Entry 7QO7 (electron microscopy, 3.02 A resolution); this record covers chains A and B of the 3 polymer chains in the assembly.

# Chain A (and B)
Molecule: Surface glycoprotein, Fibritin, SARS-CoV-2 S Omicron Spike B.1.1.529
Organism: Severe acute respiratory syndrome coronavirus 2
Notes: chain B of this document is another copy of the same molecule, construct and numbering; everything in this record applies to it too
Reference sequence: chimeric construct of A0A8A4XEV3, A0A2Z5WJZ7: residues 1-1205 from A0A8A4XEV3 (A0A8A4XEV3_SARS2) positions 1-1205 (same numbers); residues 1208-1234 from A0A2Z5WJZ7 positions 456-482 (UniProt number = residue number - 752)
Chain sequence (1285 residues; each row starts with the number of its first residue):
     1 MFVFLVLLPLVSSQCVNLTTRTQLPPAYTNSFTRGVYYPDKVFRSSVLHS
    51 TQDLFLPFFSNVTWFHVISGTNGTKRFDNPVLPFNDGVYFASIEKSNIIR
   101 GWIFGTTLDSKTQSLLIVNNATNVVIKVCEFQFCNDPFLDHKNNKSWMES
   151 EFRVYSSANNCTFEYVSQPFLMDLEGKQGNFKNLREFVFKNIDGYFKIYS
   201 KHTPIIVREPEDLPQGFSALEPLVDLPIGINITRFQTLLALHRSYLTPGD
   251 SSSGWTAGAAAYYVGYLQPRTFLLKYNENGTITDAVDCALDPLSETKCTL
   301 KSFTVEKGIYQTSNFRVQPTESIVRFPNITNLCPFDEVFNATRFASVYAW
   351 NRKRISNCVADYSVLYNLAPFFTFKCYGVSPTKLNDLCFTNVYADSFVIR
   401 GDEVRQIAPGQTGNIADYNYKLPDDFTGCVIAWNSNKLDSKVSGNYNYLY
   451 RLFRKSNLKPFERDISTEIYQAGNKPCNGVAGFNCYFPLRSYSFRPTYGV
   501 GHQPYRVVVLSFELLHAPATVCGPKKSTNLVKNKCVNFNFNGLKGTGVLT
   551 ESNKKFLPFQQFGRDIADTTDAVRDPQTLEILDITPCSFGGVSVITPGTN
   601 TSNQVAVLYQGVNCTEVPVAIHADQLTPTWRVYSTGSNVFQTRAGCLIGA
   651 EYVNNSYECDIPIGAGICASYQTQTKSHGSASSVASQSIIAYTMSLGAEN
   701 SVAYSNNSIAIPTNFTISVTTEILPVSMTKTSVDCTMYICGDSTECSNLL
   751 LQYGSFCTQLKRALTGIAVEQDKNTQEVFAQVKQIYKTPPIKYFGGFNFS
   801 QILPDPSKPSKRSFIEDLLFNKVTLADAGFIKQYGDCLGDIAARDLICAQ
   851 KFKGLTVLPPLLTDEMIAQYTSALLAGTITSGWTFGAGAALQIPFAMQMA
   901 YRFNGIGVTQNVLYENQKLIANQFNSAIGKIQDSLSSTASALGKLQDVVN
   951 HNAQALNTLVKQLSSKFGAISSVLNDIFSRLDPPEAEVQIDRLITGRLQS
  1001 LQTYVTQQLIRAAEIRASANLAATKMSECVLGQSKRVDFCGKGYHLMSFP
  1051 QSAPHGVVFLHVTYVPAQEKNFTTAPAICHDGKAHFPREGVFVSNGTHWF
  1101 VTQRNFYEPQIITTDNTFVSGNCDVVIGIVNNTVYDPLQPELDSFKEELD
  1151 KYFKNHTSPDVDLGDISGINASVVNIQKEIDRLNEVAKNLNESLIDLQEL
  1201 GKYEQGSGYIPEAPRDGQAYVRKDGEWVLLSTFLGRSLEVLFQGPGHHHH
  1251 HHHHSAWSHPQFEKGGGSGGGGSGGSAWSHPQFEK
Not modelled in the structure: 1-18, 147, 246-252, 442-443, 674-685, 840-842, 1145-1285 (chain B: 1-18, 147, 246-252, 674-685, 838-847, 1145-1285)
Differences from the reference sequence: conflict Val-67 (Ala in A0A8A4XEV3), Ile-93 (Thr95 in A0A8A4XEV3), Arg-208 (Asn in A0A8A4XEV3), 33 further conflict positions vs the reference (A0A8A4XEV3) not listed; insertion (206-207); linker (1206-1207)
Disulfides: Cys-129/Cys-161, Cys-288/Cys-298, Cys-333/Cys-358, Cys-376/Cys-429, Cys-388/Cys-522, Cys-477/Cys-485, Cys-535/Cys-587, Cys-614/Cys-646, Cys-659/Cys-668, Cys-735/Cys-757, Cys-740/Cys-746, Cys-837/Cys-848, Cys-1029/Cys-1040, Cys-1079/Cys-1123
Covalent attachments: N-acetylglucosamine (NAG) linked to Asn-61, Asn-120, Asn-135, Asn-159, Asn-231, Asn-279, Asn-328, Asn-613, Asn-654, Asn-706, Asn-714, Asn-798, Asn-1071, Asn-1095, Asn-1131

# How chain A and chain B interact
Contacting residue pairs (123; chain A residue first):
  Lys-41(A) / Phe-559(B)
  Lys-41(A) / Gln-560(B)
  Lys-41(A) / Gln-561(B)
  Val-42(A) / Phe-562(B)
  Val-42(A) / Arg-564(B)
  Phe-43(A) / Lys-555(B)
  Phe-43(A) / Phe-556(B)  hydrophobic
  Phe-43(A) / Gln-560(B)
  Phe-43(A) / Phe-562(B)  hydrogen bond (backbone-backbone)
  Phe-43(A) / Gly-563(B)
  Phe-43(A) / Arg-564(B)  hydrogen bond (backbone-backbone)
  Tyr-195(A) / Asn-391(B)  hydrogen bond
  Glu-221(A) / Phe-559(B)
  Pro-227(A) / Arg-354(B)
  Pro-227(A) / Tyr-393(B)  hydrogen bond (backbone-side chain)
  Tyr-366(A) / Tyr-418(B)  hydrogen bond
  Tyr-366(A) / Leu-452(B)
  Tyr-366(A) / Phe-453(B)
  Lys-375(A) / Thr-412(B)
  Pro-381(A) / Thr-412(B)
  Asp-424(A) / Pro-984(B)
  Gly-499(A) / Val-500(B)
  Val-500(A) / Val-500(B)  hydrophobic
  Asp-734(A) / Asn-314(B)  hydrogen bond
  Met-737(A) / Arg-316(B)
  Met-737(A) / Phe-589(B)  hydrophobic
  Asp-742(A) / Thr-546(B)  hydrogen bond
  Gln-752(A) / Ser-965(B)
  Gln-752(A) / Lys-966(B)
  Gln-752(A) / Phe-967(B)
  Tyr-753(A) / Ser-965(B)  hydrogen bond (backbone-side chain)
  Ser-755(A) / Lys-961(B)  hydrogen bond
  Phe-756(A) / Gln-962(B)
  Phe-756(A) / Phe-967(B)  hydrophobic
  Gln-759(A) / Thr-958(B)
  Arg-762(A) / Gln-954(B)  hydrogen bond
  Arg-762(A) / Thr-958(B)
  Gln-784(A) / Ala-698(B)
  Gln-784(A) / Asn-700(B)
  Ile-785(A) / Leu-696(B)  hydrophobic
  Ile-785(A) / Ala-698(B)  hydrogen bond (backbone-backbone)
  Ile-785(A) / Glu-699(B)
  Ile-785(A) / Asn-700(B)  hydrogen bond (backbone-backbone)
  Tyr-786(A) / Asn-700(B)
  Tyr-786(A) / Val-702(B)  hydrophobic
  Lys-787(A) / Glu-699(B)
  Lys-787(A) / Asn-700(B)  hydrogen bond (backbone-backbone)
  Pro-789(A) / Tyr-704(B)  hydrophobic
  Phe-794(A) / Tyr-704(B)  hydrophobic
  Lys-832(A) / Arg-643(B)
  Tyr-834(A) / Gln-641(B)  hydrogen bond
  Tyr-834(A) / Thr-642(B)  hydrogen bond (side chain-backbone)
  Tyr-834(A) / Arg-643(B)  hydrogen bond (side chain-backbone)
  Asp-836(A) / Asn-613(B)
  Ala-843(A) / Lys-554(B)
  Asp-845(A) / Ile-566(B)
  Lys-851(A) / Phe-589(B)
  Phe-852(A) / Pro-586(B)  hydrophobic
  Lys-853(A) / Thr-569(B)  hydrogen bond
  Leu-858(A) / Gln-610(B)
  Pro-859(A) / Ala-644(B)  hydrophobic
  Pro-860(A) / Ala-665(B)  hydrogen bond (backbone-backbone)
  Leu-861(A) / Pro-662(B)  hydrophobic
  Leu-861(A) / Ile-663(B)
  Leu-861(A) / Ala-665(B)
  Leu-861(A) / Gly-666(B)  hydrogen bond (backbone-backbone)
  Thr-863(A) / Ala-665(B)
  Met-866(A) / Gly-666(B)
  Met-866(A) / Leu-696(B)
  Gln-869(A) / Leu-696(B)
  Tyr-870(A) / Leu-696(B)
  Thr-880(A) / Val-702(B)
  Thr-880(A) / Tyr-704(B)
  Trp-883(A) / Arg-1104(B)
  Ala-887(A) / Lys-1042(B)
  Gly-888(A) / Lys-1042(B)
  Leu-891(A) / Ala-710(B)  hydrophobic
  Leu-891(A) / Pro-712(B)
  Leu-891(A) / Glu-1069(B)
  Gln-892(A) / Val-702(B)
  Gln-892(A) / Ser-708(B)
  Gln-892(A) / Ile-709(B)
  Gln-892(A) / Ala-710(B)
  Gln-892(A) / Asn-1071(B)  hydrogen bond
  Ile-893(A) / Tyr-704(B)
  Ile-893(A) / Ile-709(B)  hydrophobic
  Pro-894(A) / Asn-707(B)
  Pro-894(A) / Ser-708(B)
  Phe-895(A) / Tyr-704(B)
  Met-897(A) / Thr-1074(B)
  Tyr-901(A) / Gly-1090(B)
  Tyr-901(A) / Val-1091(B)
  Tyr-901(A) / Arg-1104(B)
  Gln-910(A) / Pro-1087(B)
  Asn-911(A) / Phe-1086(B)
  Asn-911(A) / Ser-1120(B)  hydrogen bond
  Tyr-914(A) / Pro-1076(B)  hydrophobic
  Tyr-914(A) / Phe-1086(B)  hydrophobic
  Tyr-914(A) / Val-1125(B)
  Glu-915(A) / Ser-1120(B)
  Ser-964(A) / Asp-568(B)  hydrogen bond
  Asn-975(A) / Lys-544(B)
  Ser-979(A) / Lys-383(B)
  Ser-979(A) / Lys-544(B)
  Arg-980(A) / Gly-378(B)
  Arg-980(A) / Val-379(B)
  Arg-980(A) / Ser-380(B)  hydrogen bond (backbone-backbone)
  Arg-980(A) / Leu-387(B)
  Arg-980(A) / Glu-513(B)  salt bridge
  Leu-981(A) / Gly-378(B)
  Leu-981(A) / Ser-380(B)
  Leu-981(A) / Lys-383(B)
  Asp-982(A) / Ser-380(B)
  Asp-982(A) / Lys-383(B)
  Gln-999(A) / Gln-999(B)
  Gln-1002(A) / Thr-1003(B)
  Leu-1009(A) / Gln-1007(B)
  Arg-1016(A) / Glu-1014(B)  salt bridge
  Ser-1027(A) / Val-1037(B)
  Glu-1028(A) / Arg-1036(B)  salt bridge
  Leu-1031(A) / Asp-1038(B)
  Arg-1036(A) / Arg-1036(B)
  Leu-1138(A) / Leu-1138(B)  hydrophobic
Interface residues without a listed pair, chain A (102 interface residues in all): Tyr-38, Arg-44, Pro-222, Asn-279, Phe-372, Thr-373, Phe-374, Gly-754, Lys-761, Glu-770, Lys-783, Tyr-793, Ile-831, Gly-835, Leu-846, Leu-862, Ser-881, Gly-886, Ala-889, Ala-890, Gln-917, Val-960, Phe-978, Pro-983, Thr-1006, Ile-1010, Thr-1024, Gly-1032, Ser-1144
Interface residues without a listed pair, chain B (112 interface residues in all): Thr-312, Gln-406, Gln-411, Asp-417, His-516, Leu-557, Ala-567, Gly-611, Val-612, Glu-616, Gly-645, Gly-664, Met-694, Gly-697, Ser-701, Ala-703, Ser-705, Asn-706, Pro-983, Thr-1006, Ile-1010, Gly-1043, Tyr-1044, Val-1065, Pro-1066, Ala-1075, Phe-1118, Val-1126, Ile-1127, Asp-1143, Ser-1144

# In short
102 residues of chain A and 112 residues of chain B are in contact, with 23 hydrogen bonds and 3 salt bridges.
Polar pairs include Arg-980(A)/Glu-513(B), Arg-1016(A)/Glu-1014(B) and Glu-1028(A)/Arg-1036(B).
N-acetylglucosamine is covalently linked to Asn-61(A), Asn-120(A), Asn-135(A), Asn-159(A), Asn-231(A) and
Asn-279(A) and 9 more.
Chain A and chain B are both Surface glycoprotein, Fibritin, SARS-CoV-2 S Omicron Spike B.1.1.529 (Severe
acute respiratory syndrome coronavirus 2); the structure, SARS-CoV-2 S Omicron Spike B.1.1.529, was determined
by electron microscopy (same publication as 7QO9).
